8ULU - chains J and N of the 14 polymer chains in the assembly; structure by electron microscopy, 3.80 A resolution.

== Chain J ==
Name: 04_A06 Fab Heavy Chain
From: Homo sapiens
Notes: antibody fragment or engineered binder
Sequence (245 residues; numbered 1 to 225 plus 20 insertion-coded residues; the number before each row is that of its first residue; a row labelled like 35A-35K holds insertion residues (35A, then the next letters in order)):
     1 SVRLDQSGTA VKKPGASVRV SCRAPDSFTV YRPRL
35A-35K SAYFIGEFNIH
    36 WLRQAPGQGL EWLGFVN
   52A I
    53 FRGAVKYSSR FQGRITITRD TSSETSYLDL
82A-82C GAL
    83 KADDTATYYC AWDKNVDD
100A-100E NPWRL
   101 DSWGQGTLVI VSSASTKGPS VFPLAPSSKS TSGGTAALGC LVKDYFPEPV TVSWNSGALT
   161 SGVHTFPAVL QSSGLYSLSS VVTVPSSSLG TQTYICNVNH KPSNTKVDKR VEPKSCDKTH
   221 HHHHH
Not modelled in the structure: 1, 114-225
Disulfides: Cys22-Cys92

== Chain N ==
Name: 04_A06 Fab Light Chain
From: Homo sapiens
Notes: antibody fragment or engineered binder
Sequence (211 residues; row label = number of the first residue in the row; note: 4 numbers in that range are skipped by the numbering (no residue carries them; nothing is unmodelled there)):
     1 YIQVTQSPSS LSASIGDTIT VACEVSQDVG WAVNWYHQRP GRPPYNLIYT AHNLAPGVAS
    61 RFRGSRVGTY FTLTINNLLP EDVGTYYCQV F
    96 DSFAPGGTRV DLRGTVAAPS VFIFPPSDEQ LKSGTASVVC LLNNFYPREA KVQWKVDNAL
   156 QSGNSQESVT EQDSKDSTYS LSSTLTLSKA DYEKHKVYAC EVTHQGLSSP VTKSFNRGEC
Not modelled in the structure: 1, 109-215
Disulfides: Cys23-Cys88

== How chain J and chain N interact ==
Contacting residue pairs - 31 pairs, chain J then chain N:
  Leu37(J) - Phe98(N)  hydrophobic
  Gln39(J) - Gln38(N)
  Gln39(J) - Tyr87(N)  hydrogen bond
  Gln43(J) - Tyr87(N)
  Gly44(J) - Tyr87(N)
  Gly44(J) - Gly101(N)
  Leu45(J) - Tyr87(N)
  Leu45(J) - Phe98(N)
  Trp47(J) - Asp96(N)
  Tyr91(J) - Gln38(N)
  Tyr91(J) - Arg42(N)
  Tyr91(J) - Pro43(N)  hydrophobic
  Tyr91(J) - Pro44(N)
  Asp100(J) - Thr50(N)
  Asn100A(J) - Tyr49(N)
  Pro100B(J) - Ala32(N)  hydrophobic
  Pro100B(J) - Asn34(N)
  Trp100C(J) - Asn34(N)
  Trp100C(J) - Tyr36(N)
  Trp100C(J) - Gln89(N)
  Trp100C(J) - Phe91(N)
  Trp100C(J) - Asp96(N)
  Arg100D(J) - Asn34(N)
  Arg100D(J) - Asn46(N)
  Arg100D(J) - Tyr49(N)
  Arg100D(J) - Pro56(N)
  Leu100E(J) - Tyr36(N)  hydrogen bond (backbone-side chain)
  Leu100E(J) - Asn46(N)
  Leu100E(J) - Gln89(N)
  Trp103(J) - Pro44(N)  hydrogen bond (side chain-backbone)
  Gly104(J) - Pro43(N)
Interface residues without a listed pair, chain J (16 interface residues in all): Gln105
Interface residues without a listed pair, chain N (18 interface residues in all): Tyr45

== Summary ==
The interface between chain J and chain N involves 16 residues on one side and 18 on the other; the contacts
include 3 hydrogen bonds. Polar contacts include Gln39(J)-Tyr87(N), Leu100E(J)-Tyr36(N) and
Trp103(J)-Pro44(N).
Chain J is 04_A06 Fab Heavy Chain and chain N is 04_A06 Fab Light Chain, both from Homo sapiens; the
structure, Cryo-EM structure of the BG505 SOSIPv2 in complex with bNAb 04_A06 and PGDM1400 Fabs, was
determined by electron microscopy together with 9D8V, 8UKI, 8ULR, 8ULS and 8ULT from the same study.
